PDB entry 3CFH | X-ray diffraction, 1.75 A resolution | chains A and B of the 8 polymer chains in the assembly

== Chain A (and B) ==
Molecule: GFP-like photoswitchable fluorescent protein
Source organism: Anemonia sulcata
Notes: chain B of this document is another copy of the same molecule, construct and numbering; everything in this record applies to it too
Amino-acid sequence (167 residues; each row starts with the number of its first residue):
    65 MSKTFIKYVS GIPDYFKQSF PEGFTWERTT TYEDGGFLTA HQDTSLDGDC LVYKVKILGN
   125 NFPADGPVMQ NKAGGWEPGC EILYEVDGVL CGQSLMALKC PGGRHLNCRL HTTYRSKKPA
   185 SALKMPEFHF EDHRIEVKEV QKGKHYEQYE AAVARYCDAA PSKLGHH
Construct notes: engineered mutation Gly143 (Ser in 3CFH)
Modified / non-standard residues: Met65 ({(4Z)-4-(4-hydroxybenzylidene)-2-[3-(methylthio)propanimidoyl]-5-oxo-4,5-dihydro-1H-imidazol-1-yl}acetic acid; NRQ); Cys114 (s,s-(2-hydroxyethyl)thiocysteine; CME); Cys221 (s,s-(2-hydroxyethyl)thiocysteine; CME)

== How chain A and chain B interact ==
Disulfides between the chains: Cys144(A)-Cys144(B)
Pairs across the interface (67; chain A residue first):
  Glu141(A) - Phe192(B)
  Pro142(A) - Phe194(B)
  Pro142(A) - Cys221(B)
  Gly143(A) - Cys221(B)
  Cys144(A) - Cys144(B)  disulfide
  Cys144(A) - Cys221(B)
  Tyr148(A) - His169(B)
  Tyr148(A) - Asn171(B)  hydrogen bond
  Gln157(A) - Leu159(B)
  Gln157(A) - Asn171(B)
  Ser158(A) - Leu159(B)
  Leu159(A) - Gln157(B)
  Leu159(A) - Ser158(B)
  Leu159(A) - Leu159(B)  hydrophobic
  Leu159(A) - Arg173(B)
  Ala161(A) - Phe192(B)  hydrophobic
  Lys163(A) - His230(B)
  His169(A) - Tyr148(B)
  His169(A) - Phe192(B)
  Asn171(A) - Tyr148(B)  hydrogen bond
  Asn171(A) - Gln157(B)
  Asn171(A) - Arg173(B)  hydrogen bond
  Arg173(A) - Leu159(B)
  Arg173(A) - Asn171(B)  hydrogen bond
  Arg173(A) - Arg173(B)
  Phe192(A) - Glu141(B)
  Phe192(A) - Ala161(B)  hydrophobic
  Phe192(A) - His169(B)
  Phe194(A) - Pro142(B)
  Asp196(A) - Cys221(B)
  Asp196(A) - Ala223(B)
  Arg198(A) - Cys221(B)  hydrogen bond (side chain-backbone)
  Arg198(A) - Ala224(B)  hydrogen bond (side chain-backbone)
  Arg198(A) - Pro225(B)
  Arg198(A) - Ser226(B)
  Arg198(A) - His230(B)
  Arg198(A) - His231(B)  hydrogen bond (side chain-backbone)
  Glu200(A) - Ser226(B)  hydrogen bond
  Glu200(A) - Lys227(B)  hydrogen bond (side chain-backbone)
  Glu200(A) - Leu228(B)
  Tyr213(A) - Pro225(B)  hydrogen bond (side chain-backbone)
  Tyr213(A) - Lys227(B)
  Ala215(A) - Ala224(B)
  Val217(A) - Ala223(B)
  Arg219(A) - Arg219(B)
  Cys221(A) - Pro142(B)
  Cys221(A) - Gly143(B)
  Cys221(A) - Cys144(B)
  Cys221(A) - Asp196(B)
  Cys221(A) - Arg198(B)  hydrogen bond (backbone-side chain)
  Cys221(A) - Arg219(B)
  Ala223(A) - Asp196(B)
  Ala223(A) - Val217(B)
  Ala224(A) - Arg198(B)  hydrogen bond (backbone-side chain)
  Ala224(A) - Ala215(B)
  Pro225(A) - Arg198(B)
  Pro225(A) - Tyr213(B)  hydrogen bond (backbone-side chain)
  Ser226(A) - Arg198(B)
  Ser226(A) - Glu200(B)  hydrogen bond
  Lys227(A) - Glu200(B)  hydrogen bond (backbone-side chain)
  Lys227(A) - Tyr213(B)
  Leu228(A) - Glu200(B)
  Leu228(A) - Lys202(B)
  His230(A) - Lys163(B)
  His230(A) - Arg198(B)
  His230(A) - Glu200(B)
  His231(A) - Arg198(B)  hydrogen bond (backbone-side chain)
Interface residues without a listed pair, chain A (34 interface residues in all): Glu97, Ile146, His197
Interface residues without a listed pair, chain B (35 interface residues in all): Glu97, Ile146, His197

== In short ==
The interface between chain A and chain B involves 34 residues on one side and 35 on the other, with 1
disulfide bond and 16 hydrogen bonds. Polar pairs include Tyr148(A)-Asn171(B), Asn171(A)-Arg173(B) and
Arg198(A)-Cys221(B).
Chain A and chain B are both GFP-like photoswitchable fluorescent protein (Anemonia sulcata); the structure,
Photoswitchable red fluorescent protein psRFP, off-state, was determined by X-ray diffraction.
